Entry 7P7Y (X-ray diffraction, 1.25 A resolution); this record covers chain A.

Chain A:
Molecule: NADPH dependent R-specific alcohol dehydrogenase
Source organism: Lactobacillus kefiri
UniProt: Q6WVP7 (Q6WVP7_LACKE); residues 1-251 here correspond to UniProt positions 2-252 (UniProt number = residue number + 1)
Sequence (260 residues; row label = number of the first residue in the row; numbers below 1 keep their minus sign (His-8 is residue -8)):
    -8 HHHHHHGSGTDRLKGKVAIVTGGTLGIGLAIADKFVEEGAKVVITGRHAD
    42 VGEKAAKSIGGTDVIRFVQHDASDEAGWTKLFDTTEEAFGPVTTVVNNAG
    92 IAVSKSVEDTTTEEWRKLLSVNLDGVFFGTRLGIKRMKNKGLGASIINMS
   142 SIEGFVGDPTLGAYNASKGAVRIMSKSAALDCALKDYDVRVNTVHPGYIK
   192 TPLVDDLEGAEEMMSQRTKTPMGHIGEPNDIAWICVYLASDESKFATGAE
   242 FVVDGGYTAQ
Not modelled in the structure: -8 to 1
Construct notes: expression tag (-8 to 0); engineered mutation Lys126 (Gln127 in Q6WVP7)
UniProt features mapped onto this chain:
  - active site: Tyr155 (Proton donor/acceptor)
  - binding site (NADP(+)): Thr15 to Ile18, Arg38, His39, Asp62, Ala63, Asn89, Tyr155, Lys159, Ile190 to Leu194
  - binding site (Mg(2+)): Gln251
Reported in the primary citation:
  - interface residues: Glu44, Lys126
  - mutagenesis - T102E: unchanged catalytic activity

Overview:
From UniProt: active-site residue Tyr155, 16 NADP+-binding residues and Mg2+-binding residue Gln251. The paper
reports that T102E leaves catalytic activity unchanged; interface residues Glu44 and Lys126.
Chain A is NADPH dependent R-specific alcohol dehydrogenase (Lactobacillus kefiri); the structure, X-ray
structure of Lactobacillus kefir alcohol dehydrogenase mutant Q126K, was determined by X-ray diffraction (same
publication as 7P36).
